PDB entry 7MOQ | electron microscopy, 8.00 A resolution (low resolution: residue-level contacts below are approximate; hydrogen-bond / salt-bridge calls are withheld) | chains K and N of the 35 polymer chains in the assembly

[Chain K]
Molecule: Dynein light chain
Source organism: Tetrahymena thermophila CU428
Reference sequence: Q22R86 (Q22R86_TETTS); numbering as in UniProt (aligned over 1-111)
Amino-acid sequence (111 residues; row label = number of the first residue in the row):
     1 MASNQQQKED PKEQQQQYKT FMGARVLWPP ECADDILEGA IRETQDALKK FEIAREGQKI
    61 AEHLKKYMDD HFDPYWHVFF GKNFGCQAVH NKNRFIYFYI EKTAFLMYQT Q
Not modelled in the structure: 1-16

[Chain N]
Molecule: Dynein light chain 2A
Source organism: Tetrahymena thermophila CU428
Reference sequence: Q1HGH8 (Q1HGH8_TETTH); residues 1-132 here = UniProt positions 1-132
Amino-acid sequence (132 residues; row label = number of the first residue in the row):
     1 MKGTYLYLNI YKRKREASLI TLNYIKNRFY PSKIQKIIKE LFEDRLKGVE YDPNNANQLS
    61 ERLVLELREK IKRGKVPRYK IGVQVVFGEI KGQGLRIASK CLWDVQNDNY ASYTYTSEKV
   121 YCTGIVFGCY FE
Not modelled in the structure: 1-23

[How chain K and chain N interact]
Residue-residue contacts (35; chain K residue first):
  Lys-19(K) with Asn-27(N); Lys-75(N)
  Thr-20(K) with Lys-75(N)
  Phe-21(K) with Arg-73(N)
  Val-26(K) with Lys-33(N)
  Trp-28(K) with Tyr-30(N); Lys-33(N); Gly-74(N); Lys-75(N)
  Pro-29(K) with Arg-28(N); Tyr-30(N); Lys-33(N)
  Pro-30(K) with Ser-32(N); Lys-33(N); Lys-36(N)
  Glu-31(K) with Pro-31(N); Ser-32(N)
  Cys-32(K) with Ser-32(N); Lys-36(N)
  Ala-33(K) with Lys-36(N); Lys-39(N)
  Asp-34(K) with Lys-36(N); Ile-37(N); Glu-40(N); Arg-73(N)
  Asp-35(K) with Lys-39(N); Glu-40(N); Glu-43(N)
  Ile-36(K) with Lys-39(N)
  Leu-37(K) with Lys-33(N); Lys-36(N)
  Glu-38(K) with Arg-73(N)
  Asn-93(K) with Ser-32(N); Gln-35(N)
  Arg-94(K) with Lys-39(N)
Other interface residues (no listed pair), chain K (18 interface residues in all): Met-22
Other interface residues (no listed pair), chain N (17 interface residues in all): Phe-29, Lys-70

[Overview]
18 residues of chain K and 17 residues of chain N are in contact.
Here chain K is Dynein light chain and chain N is Dynein light chain 2A, both from Tetrahymena thermophila
CU428. Entry 7MOQ (The structure of the Tetrahymena thermophila outer dynein arm on doublet microtubule) was
determined by electron microscopy.
